6E0A - chains A and B; structure by X-ray diffraction, 2.43 A resolution.

== Chain A (and B) ==
Protein: Methyl-accepting chemotaxis protein TlpA
Source organism: Helicobacter pylori SS1
Notes: chain B of this document is another copy of the same molecule, construct and numbering; everything in this record applies to it too
UniProt: A0A1U9IS38 (A0A1U9IS38_HELPX); residues 1-272 here correspond to UniProt positions 28-299 (UniProt number = residue number + 27)
Chain sequence (295 residues; row label = number of the first residue in the row; numbers below 1 keep their minus sign (Met-22 is residue -22)):
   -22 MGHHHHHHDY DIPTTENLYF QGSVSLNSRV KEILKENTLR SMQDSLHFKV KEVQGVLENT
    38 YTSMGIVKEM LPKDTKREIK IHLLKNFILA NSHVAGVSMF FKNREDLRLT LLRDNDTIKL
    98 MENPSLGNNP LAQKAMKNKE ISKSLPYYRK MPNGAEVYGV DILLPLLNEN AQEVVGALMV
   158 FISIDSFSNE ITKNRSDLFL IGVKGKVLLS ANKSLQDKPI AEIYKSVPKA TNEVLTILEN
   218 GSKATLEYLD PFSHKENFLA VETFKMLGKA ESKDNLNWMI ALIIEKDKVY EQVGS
Not modelled in the structure: -22 to 3, 100-103, 267-272 (chain B: -22 to 3, 100-102, 269-272)
Differences from the reference sequence: initiating methionine (-22); expression tag (-21 to 0)
Metal / ion sites: Zn2+ site 1: Glu9, Glu13; Zn2+ site 2: His24, Glu239; Zn2+ site 3: Glu29 (shared with His24(B) of chain B); Zn2+ site 4: His70, Glu167; Zn2+ site 5: Glu262, Asp264 (shared with Glu82(B) of chain B)
What the authors report for this chain:
  - self-association interface (contacts with another copy of this molecule): Leu11, Asn14, Phe25, Glu29, Asn36, Ile56, Leu60

== Chain A / chain B interface ==
Residue-residue contacts - 32 pairs, chain A then chain B:
  Arg6(A) - Glu268(B)
  Val7(A) - Val7(B)  hydrophobic
  Ile10(A) - Glu268(B)
  Leu11(A) - Ile10(B)  hydrophobic
  Leu11(A) - Leu11(B)  hydrophobic
  Asn14(A) - Leu11(B)
  Asn14(A) - Asn14(B)  hydrogen bond
  Thr15(A) - Asn14(B)  hydrogen bond
  Ser18(A) - Asn14(B)  hydrogen bond (side chain-backbone)
  Ser18(A) - Arg17(B)  hydrogen bond
  Ser18(A) - Ser18(B)
  Ser22(A) - Asp21(B)  hydrogen bond
  Phe25(A) - Asp21(B)
  Phe25(A) - Ser22(B)
  Phe25(A) - Phe25(B)  hydrophobic
  Lys28(A) - Phe25(B)
  Glu29(A) - His24(B)  salt bridge
  Glu29(A) - Phe25(B)
  Glu29(A) - Lys28(B)  salt bridge
  Val33(A) - Lys28(B)
  Asn36(A) - Gly32(B)
  Asn36(A) - Asn36(B)  hydrogen bond
  Ser40(A) - Thr39(B)
  Ile43(A) - Ile43(B)  hydrophobic
  Thr52(A) - Met47(B)
  Ile56(A) - Met47(B)  hydrophobic
  Ile56(A) - Lys50(B)
  His59(A) - Glu46(B)  salt bridge
  Leu60(A) - Glu46(B)
  Ala67(A) - Thr39(B)
  Ala67(A) - Lys246(B)
  Glu167(A) - Lys28(B)  salt bridge
Also at the interface, not in a pair above, chain A (26 interface residues in all): Lys26, Met47, Asn63, Leu66, Ser69
Also at the interface, not in a pair above, chain B (21 interface residues in all): Leu60

== Overview ==
The interface between chain A and chain B involves 26 residues on one side and 21 on the other, with 6
hydrogen bonds and 4 salt bridges. Polar contacts include Glu29(A)-His24(B), Glu29(A)-Lys28(B) and
His59(A)-Glu46(B). Glu9(A) and Glu13(A) form the Zn2+ site 1. The paper reports a self-association interface
involving Leu11(A), Asn14(A) and Phe25(A) among others.
Both chains are Methyl-accepting chemotaxis protein TlpA (Helicobacter pylori SS1). Entry 6E0A (Crystal
Structure of Helicobacter pylori TlpA Chemoreceptor Ligand Binding Domain) was determined by X-ray
diffraction, deposited together with 6DTM and 6E09.
